PDB entry 8IA0 | electron microscopy, 2.70 A resolution | chains C1 and LR of the 64 polymer chains in the assembly

[Chain C1]
Molecule: 3341-nt RNA strand
From: Chaetomium thermophilum
Sequence (3341 nucleotides; numbered 1 to 3341; the number before each row is that of its first residue):
     1 GGUUGACCUC GGAUCAGGUA GGAGGACCCG CUGAACUUAA GCAUAUCAAU AAGCGGAGGA
    61 AAAGAAACCA ACAGGGAUUG CCCUAGUAAC GGCGAGUGAA GCGGCAACAG CUCAAAUUUG
   121 AAAGCUGGCU UCGGCCCGCG UUGUAAUUUG GAGAGGAUGC UUUGGGCGAG GCUCCUUCUG
   181 AGUUCCCUGG AACGGGACGC CACAGAGGGU GAGAGCCCCG UAUAGUUGGA AGCCAAGCCU
   241 GUGUAAAGCU CCUUCGACGA GUCGAGUAGU UUGGGAAUGC UGCUCAAAAU GGGAGGUAAA
   301 UUUCUUCUAA AGCUAAAUAC CGGCCAGAGA CCGAUAGCGC ACAAGUAGAG UGAUCGAAAG
   361 AUGAAAAGCA CUUUGAAAAG AGGGUUAAAU AGCACGUGAA AUUGUUGAAA GGGAAGCGCU
   421 UGUGACCAGA CUUGCGCCCG GCGGAUCAUC CGGUGUUCUC ACCGGUGCAC UCCGCCGGGC
   481 UCAGGCCAGC AUCGGUUCUG GCGGGGGGAU AAAGGCCCAG GGAAUGUGGC UCCUCCGGGA
   541 GUGUUAUAGC CCUGGGUGUA AUACCCUCGC CGGGACCGAG GACCGCGCUC UGCAAGGAUG
   601 CUGGCGUAAU GGUCACCAGC GACCCGUCUU GAAACACGGA CCAAGGAGUC AAGGUUUUGC
   661 GCGAGUGUUU GGGUGUAAAA CCCGCACGCG UAAUGAAAGU GAACGUAGGU GAGAGCUUCG
   721 GCGCAUCAUC GACCGAUCCU GAUGUAUUCG GAUGGAUUUG AGUAGGAGCG UUAAGCCUUG
   781 GACCCGAAAG AUGGUGAACU AUGCUUGGAU AGGGUGAAGC CAGAGGAAAC UCUGGUGGAG
   841 GCUCGCAGCG GUUCUGACGU GCAAAUCGAU CGUCAAAUCU GAGCAUGGGG GCGAAAGACU
   901 AAUCGAACCA UCUAGUAGCU GGUUACCGCC GAAGUUUCCC UCAGGAUAGC AGUGUCGACC
   961 UUCAGUUUUA UGAGGUAAAG CGAAUGAUUA GGGACUCGGG GGCGAUUUUU AGCCUUCAUC
  1021 CAUUCUCAAA CUUUAAAUAU GUAAGAAGCC CUUGUUACUU AACUGAACGU GGGCAUUCGA
  1081 AUGUAUCGAC ACUAGUGGGC CAUUUUUGGU AAGCAGAACU GGCGAUGCGG GAUGAACCGA
  1141 ACGCGGGGUU AAGGUGCCGG AGUGGACGCU CAUCAGACAC CACAAAAGGC GUUAGUACAU
  1201 CUUGACAGCA GGACGGUGGC CAUGGAAGUC GGAAUCCGCU AAGGACUGUG UAACAACUCA
  1261 CCUGCCGAAU GUACUAGCCC UGAAAAUGGA UGGCGCUCAA GCGUCCCACC CAUACCCCGC
  1321 CCUCAGGGUA GAAACGAUGC CCUGAGGAGU AGGCGGCCGU GGAGGUCAGU GACGAAGCCU
  1381 AGGGCGUGAG CCCGGGUCGA ACGGCCUCUA GUGCAGAUCU UGGUGGUAGU AGCAAAUACU
  1441 UCAAUGAGAA CUUGAAGGAC CGAAGUGGGG AAAGGUUCCA UGUGAACAGC GGUUGGACAU
  1501 GGGUUAGUCG AUCCUAAGCC AUAGGGAAGU UCCGUUUCAA AGGGGCACUC GUGCCCCGUG
  1561 UGGCGAAAGG GAAGCCGGUU AAUAUUCCGG CACCUGGAUG UGGGUUUUGC GCGGCAACGC
  1621 AACUGAACGC GGAGACGACG GCGGGGGCCC CGGGCAGAGU UCUCUUUUCU UCUUAACGGU
  1681 CUAUCACCCU GGAAACAGUU UGUCUGGAGA UAGGGUUUAA UGGCCGGAAG AGCCCGACAC
  1741 UUCUGUCGGG UCCGGUGCGC UCUCGACGUC CCUUGAAAAU CCGCGGGAGG GAAUAAUUCU
  1801 CACGCCAGGU CGUACUCAUA ACCGCAGCAG GUCCCCAAGG UGAACAGCCU CUGGUUGAUA
  1861 GAACAAUGUA GAUAAGGGAA GUCGGCAAAA UAGAUCCGUA ACUUCGGGAA AAGGAUUGGC
  1921 UCUAAGGGUU GGGCACGUUG GGCUUUGGGC GGACGCCCUG GGAGCAGAGG GCCUCUAGCC
  1981 GGGCAACCGG CCGGCGGCCC UCAGCACCCG GGGUUGAAGC CCUUAGCAGG CUUCGGCCGU
  2041 CCGGCGUGCG GUUAACAACC AACUUAGAAC UGGUACGGAC AGGGGGAAUC UGACUGUCUA
  2101 AUUAAAACAU AGCAUUGCGA UGGCCAGAAA GUGGUGUUGA CGCAAUGUGA UUUCUGCCCA
  2161 GUGCUCUGAA UGUCAAAGUG AAGAAAUUCA ACCAAGCGCG GGUAAACGGC GGGAGUAACU
  2221 AUGACUCUCU UAAGGUAGCC AAAUGCCUCG UCAUCUAAUU AGUGACGCGC AUGAAUGGAU
  2281 UAACGAGAUU CCCACUGUCC CUAUCUACUA UCUAGCGAAA CCACAGCCAA GGGAACGGGC
  2341 UUGGCAAAAU CAGCGGGGAA AGAAGACCCU GUUGAGCUUG ACUCUAGUUU GACAUUGUGA
  2401 AAAGACAUAG GAGGUGUAGA AUAGGUGGGA GCUUCGGCGC CAGUGAAAUA CCACUACUCC
  2461 UAUUGUUUUU UUACUUAUUC AAUGAAGCGG GGCUGGACUU GCGUCCAACU UCUGGAGUUA
  2521 AGGUCCUUCG CGGGCCGACC CGGGUUGAAG ACAUUGUCAG GUGGGGAGUU UGGCUGGGGC
  2581 GGCACAUCUG UUAAACCAUA ACGCAGGUGU CCUAAGGGGG GCUCAUGGAG AACAGAAAUC
  2641 UCCAGUAGAA CAAAAGGGUA AAAGUCCCCU UGAUUUUGAU UUUCAGUGUG AAUACAAACC
  2701 AUGAAAGUGU GGCCUAUCGA UCCUUUAGUC CCUCGAAAUU UGAGGCUAGA GGUGCCAGAA
  2761 AAGUUACCAC AGGGAUAACU GGCUUGUGGC GGCCAAGCGU UCAUAGCGAC GUCGCUUUUU
  2821 GAUCCUUCGA UGUCGGCUCU UCCUAUCAUA CCGAAGCAGA AUUCGGUAAG CGUUGGAUUG
  2881 UUCACCCACU AAUAGGGAAC GUGAGCUGGG UUUAGACCGU CGUGAGACAG GUUAGUUUUA
  2941 CCCUACUGAU GAACUCGUCG CAAUGGUAAU UCAGCUUAGU ACGAGAGGAA CCGCUGAUUC
  3001 AGAUAAUUGG UUUUUGCGGU UGUCCGACCG GGCAGUGCCG CGAAGCUACC AUCUGCUGGA
  3061 UAAUGGCUGA ACGCCUCUAA GUCAGAAUCC AUGCCAGAAC GCGACGAUAC UACCCGCACG
  3121 UUGUAGACGU AUAAGAAUAG GCUCCGGCCU CGUAUCCUAG CAGGCGAUUC CUCCGCCGGC
  3181 CUCGAAGUGG CCGUCGGUAA UUCGCGUAUU GCAAUUUAGA CACGCGCGGG AUCAAAUCCU
  3241 UUGCAGACGA CUUAGAUGUG CGAAAGGGUC CUGUAAGCAG UAGAGUAGCC UUGUUGUUAC
  3301 GAUCUGCUGA GGGUAAGCCC UCCUUCGCCU AGAUUUCCCA G
Not modelled in the structure: 1-2, 693-706, 847-854, 865-867, 901-905, 987-1028, 1074-1076, 1887-1893, 1914-1917, 2028-2040, 2082-2083, 2095, 2101-2109, 2150-2152, 2207-2242, 2273-2276, 2281, 2359-2362, 2485-2545, 2571-2721, 2753-2756, 2801-2804, 2817-2832, 2900-2903, 2911-2914, 2937-2940, 3338-3341

[Chain LR]
Protein: Ribosomal protein L19
From: Chaetomium thermophilum
UniProt: G0S9T3 (G0S9T3_CHATD); residues -2705 to 192 here correspond to UniProt positions 1-2898 (UniProt number = residue number + 2706)
Sequence (2898 residues; row label = number of the first residue in the row; numbers below 1 keep their minus sign (Met-2705 is residue -2705)):
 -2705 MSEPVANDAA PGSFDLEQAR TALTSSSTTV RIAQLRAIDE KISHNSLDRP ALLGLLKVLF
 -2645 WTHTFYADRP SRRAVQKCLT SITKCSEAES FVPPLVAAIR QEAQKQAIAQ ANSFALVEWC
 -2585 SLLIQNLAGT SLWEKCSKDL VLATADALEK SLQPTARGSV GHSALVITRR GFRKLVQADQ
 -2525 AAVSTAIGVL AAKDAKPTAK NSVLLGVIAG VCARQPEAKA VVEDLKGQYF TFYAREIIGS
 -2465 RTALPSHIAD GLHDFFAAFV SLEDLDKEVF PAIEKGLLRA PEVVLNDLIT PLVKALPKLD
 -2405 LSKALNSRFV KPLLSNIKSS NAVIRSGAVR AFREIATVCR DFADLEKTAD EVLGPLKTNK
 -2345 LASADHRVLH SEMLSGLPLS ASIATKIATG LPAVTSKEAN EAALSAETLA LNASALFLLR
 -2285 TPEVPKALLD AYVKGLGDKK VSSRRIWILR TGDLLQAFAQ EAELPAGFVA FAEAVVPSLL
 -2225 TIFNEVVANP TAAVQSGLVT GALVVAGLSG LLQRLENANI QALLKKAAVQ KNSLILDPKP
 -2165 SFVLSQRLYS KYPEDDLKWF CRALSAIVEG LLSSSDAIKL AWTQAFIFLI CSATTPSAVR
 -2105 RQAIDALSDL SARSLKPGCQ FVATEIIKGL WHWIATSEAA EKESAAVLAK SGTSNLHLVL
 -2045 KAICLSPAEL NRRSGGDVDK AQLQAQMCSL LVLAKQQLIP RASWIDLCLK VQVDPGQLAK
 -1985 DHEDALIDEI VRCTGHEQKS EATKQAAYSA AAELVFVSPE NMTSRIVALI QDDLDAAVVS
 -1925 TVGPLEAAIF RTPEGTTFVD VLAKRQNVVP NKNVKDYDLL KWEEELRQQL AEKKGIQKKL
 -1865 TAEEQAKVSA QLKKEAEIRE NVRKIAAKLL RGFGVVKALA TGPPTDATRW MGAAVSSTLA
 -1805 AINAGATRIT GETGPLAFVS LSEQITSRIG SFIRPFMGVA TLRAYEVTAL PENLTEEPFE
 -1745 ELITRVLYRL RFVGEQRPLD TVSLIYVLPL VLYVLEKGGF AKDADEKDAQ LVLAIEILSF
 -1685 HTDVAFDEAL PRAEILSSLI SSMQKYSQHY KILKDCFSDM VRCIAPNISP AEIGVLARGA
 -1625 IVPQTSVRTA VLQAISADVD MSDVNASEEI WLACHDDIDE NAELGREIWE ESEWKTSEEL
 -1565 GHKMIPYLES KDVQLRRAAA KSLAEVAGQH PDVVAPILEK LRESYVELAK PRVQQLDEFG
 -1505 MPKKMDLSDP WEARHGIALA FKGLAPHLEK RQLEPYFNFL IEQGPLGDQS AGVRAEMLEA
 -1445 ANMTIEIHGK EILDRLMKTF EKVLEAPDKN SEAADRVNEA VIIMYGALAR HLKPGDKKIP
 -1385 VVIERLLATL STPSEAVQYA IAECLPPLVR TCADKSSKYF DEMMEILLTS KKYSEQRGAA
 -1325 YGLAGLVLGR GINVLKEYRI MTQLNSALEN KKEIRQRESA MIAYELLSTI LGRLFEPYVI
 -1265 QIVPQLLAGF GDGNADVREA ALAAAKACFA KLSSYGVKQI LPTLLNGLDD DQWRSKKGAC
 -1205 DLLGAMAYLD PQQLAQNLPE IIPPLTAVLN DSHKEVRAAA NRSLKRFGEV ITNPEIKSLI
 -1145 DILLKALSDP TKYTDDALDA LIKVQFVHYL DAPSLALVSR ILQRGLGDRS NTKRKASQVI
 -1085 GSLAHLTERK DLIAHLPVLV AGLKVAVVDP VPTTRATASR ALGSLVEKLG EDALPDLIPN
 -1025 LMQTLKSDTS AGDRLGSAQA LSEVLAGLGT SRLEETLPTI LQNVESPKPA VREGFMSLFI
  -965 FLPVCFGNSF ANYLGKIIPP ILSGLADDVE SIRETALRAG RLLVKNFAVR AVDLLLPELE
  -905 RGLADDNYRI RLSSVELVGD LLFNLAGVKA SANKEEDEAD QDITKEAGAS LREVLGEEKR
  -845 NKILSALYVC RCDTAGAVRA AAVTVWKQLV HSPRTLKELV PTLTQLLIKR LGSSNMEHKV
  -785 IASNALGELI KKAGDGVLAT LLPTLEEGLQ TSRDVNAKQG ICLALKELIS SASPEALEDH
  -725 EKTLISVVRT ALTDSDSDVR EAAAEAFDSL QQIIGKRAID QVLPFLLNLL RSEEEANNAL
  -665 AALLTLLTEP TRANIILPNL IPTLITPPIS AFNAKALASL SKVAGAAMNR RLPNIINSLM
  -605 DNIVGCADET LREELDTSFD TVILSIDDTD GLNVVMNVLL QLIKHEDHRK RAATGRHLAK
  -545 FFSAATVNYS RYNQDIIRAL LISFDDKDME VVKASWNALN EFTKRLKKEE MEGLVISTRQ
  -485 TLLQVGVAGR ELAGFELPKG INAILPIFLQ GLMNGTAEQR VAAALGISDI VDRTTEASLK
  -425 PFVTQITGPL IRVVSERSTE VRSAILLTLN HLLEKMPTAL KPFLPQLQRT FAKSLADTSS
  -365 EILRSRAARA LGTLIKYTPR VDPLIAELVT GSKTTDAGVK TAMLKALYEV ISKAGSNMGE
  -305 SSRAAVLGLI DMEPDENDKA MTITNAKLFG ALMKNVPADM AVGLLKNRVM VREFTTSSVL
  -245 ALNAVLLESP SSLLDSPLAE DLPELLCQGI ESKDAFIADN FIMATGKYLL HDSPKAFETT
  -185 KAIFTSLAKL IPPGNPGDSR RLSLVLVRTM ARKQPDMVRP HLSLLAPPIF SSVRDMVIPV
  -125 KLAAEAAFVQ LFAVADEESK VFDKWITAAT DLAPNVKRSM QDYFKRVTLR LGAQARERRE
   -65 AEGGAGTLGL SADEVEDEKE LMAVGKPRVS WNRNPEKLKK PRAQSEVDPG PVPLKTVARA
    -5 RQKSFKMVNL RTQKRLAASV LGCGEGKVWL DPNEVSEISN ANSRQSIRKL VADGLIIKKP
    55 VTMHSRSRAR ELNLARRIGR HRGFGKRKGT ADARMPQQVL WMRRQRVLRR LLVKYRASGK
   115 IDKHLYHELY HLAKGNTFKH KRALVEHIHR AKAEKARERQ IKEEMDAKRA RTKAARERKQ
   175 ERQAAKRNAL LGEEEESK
Not modelled in the structure: -2705 to 1, 62-88, 177-192

[Chain C1 / chain LR interface]
Contacting residue pairs - 110 pairs, chain C1 then chain LR:
  C820(C1) with Lys128(LR), sugar contact
  C821(C1) with His125(LR), hydrogen bond to the sugar; Lys128(LR), sugar contact; Gly129(LR), hydrogen bond to the sugar
  A822(C1) with His125(LR), salt bridge to the phosphate; Leu126(LR), phosphate contact
  G834(C1) with Asn130(LR), sugar contact
  G835(C1) with Trp95(LR), sugar contact; Asn130(LR), sugar contact
  U836(C1) with Gln91(LR), phosphate contact; Trp95(LR), sugar contact
  G837(C1) with Gln92(LR), phosphate contact
  A1444(C1) with Val2(LR), hydrogen bond to the base
  U1445(C1) with Val2(LR), hydrogen bond to the sugar
  U1452(C1) with Arg5(LR), hydrogen bond to the phosphate
  U1453(C1) with Val2(LR), hydrogen bond to the sugar; Asn3(LR), sugar contact; Leu4(LR), hydrogen bond to the sugar; Arg5(LR), salt bridge to the phosphate
  G1454(C1) with Lys8(LR), salt bridge to the phosphate; Leu24(LR), hydrogen bond to the sugar; Pro26(LR), sugar contact
  A1455(C1) with Lys8(LR), salt bridge to the phosphate; Val22(LR), phosphate contact; Trp23(LR), hydrogen bond to the phosphate; Leu24(LR), hydrogen bond to the phosphate; Pro26(LR), sugar contact
  A1456(C1) with Trp23(LR), phosphate contact
  A1480(C1) with Thr6(LR), hydrogen bond to the phosphate
  G1495(C1) with Arg5(LR), salt bridge to the phosphate
  U1579(C1) with Arg42(LR), salt bridge to the phosphate
  U1580(C1) with Arg38(LR), salt bridge to the phosphate; Gln39(LR), phosphate contact; Arg42(LR), salt bridge to the phosphate
  A1581(C1) with Arg9(LR), phosphate contact; Leu10(LR), sugar contact; Asn36(LR), sugar contact; Ser37(LR), phosphate contact; Arg38(LR), hydrogen bond to the phosphate
  A1582(C1) with Arg9(LR), salt bridge to the phosphate; Leu10(LR), phosphate contact; Arg38(LR), salt bridge to the phosphate
  C1642(C1) with Met96(LR), phosphate contact; Arg100(LR), hydrogen bond to the phosphate
  G1643(C1) with Arg100(LR), salt bridge to the phosphate
  C1650(C1) with Arg60(LR), salt bridge to the phosphate
  C1651(C1) with Arg60(LR), salt bridge to the phosphate
  U1668(C1) with Met57(LR), base contact; Ser59(LR), sugar contact; Arg60(LR), phosphate contact; Ser61(LR), sugar contact
  C1669(C1) with Val55(LR), sugar contact; Met57(LR), sugar contact; His58(LR), sugar contact; Arg60(LR), phosphate contact
  U1670(C1) with Val55(LR), sugar contact
  A1695(C1) with His118(LR), stacking on the base
  A1697(C1) with Lys117(LR), sugar contact; His118(LR), salt bridge to the phosphate; His121(LR), salt bridge to the phosphate
  G1698(C1) with Arg110(LR), salt bridge to the phosphate; Tyr120(LR), phosphate contact; His121(LR), salt bridge to the phosphate
  U1699(C1) with Arg110(LR), salt bridge to the phosphate; Tyr120(LR), hydrogen bond to the phosphate; His121(LR), hydrogen bond to the base; Tyr124(LR), stacking on the base; His125(LR), base contact
  U1700(C1) with Arg103(LR), salt bridge to the phosphate; Tyr124(LR), hydrogen bond to the phosphate; Lys128(LR), hydrogen bond to the base
  U1701(C1) with Trp95(LR), hydrogen bond to the sugar; Met96(LR), sugar contact; Arg100(LR), salt bridge to the phosphate; Arg103(LR), salt bridge to the phosphate
  G1702(C1) with Arg103(LR), salt bridge to the phosphate; Lys128(LR), salt bridge to the phosphate
  U1703(C1) with Lys128(LR), salt bridge to the phosphate
  U1742(C1) with Lys43(LR), sugar contact
  C1743(C1) with Gln39(LR), phosphate contact; Lys43(LR), salt bridge to the phosphate
  U1744(C1) with Gln39(LR), hydrogen bond to the phosphate; Lys43(LR), base contact; Asp47(LR), base contact
  C1758(C1) with Met89(LR), sugar contact; Pro90(LR), base contact; Arg97(LR), salt bridge to the phosphate
  G1839(C1) with Arg60(LR), hydrogen bond to the sugar
  G1840(C1) with Arg60(LR), salt bridge to the phosphate
  U1850(C1) with His58(LR), hydrogen bond to the sugar
  C1851(C1) with Thr56(LR), phosphate contact
  U1852(C1) with Lys21(LR), salt bridge to the phosphate; Val55(LR), phosphate contact; Thr56(LR), hydrogen bond to the phosphate
  G1853(C1) with Cys17(LR), phosphate contact; Gly18(LR), hydrogen bond to the phosphate; Lys21(LR), phosphate contact
  G1854(C1) with Gly18(LR), phosphate contact; Glu19(LR), hydrogen bond to the phosphate; Gly20(LR), phosphate contact
  C1905(C1) with Arg136(LR), salt bridge to the phosphate
  G1906(C1) with Lys135(LR), phosphate contact
  G1908(C1) with Lys135(LR), base contact; Val139(LR), base contact; Glu140(LR), base contact; His143(LR), base contact
  A1909(C1) with Lys114(LR), phosphate contact; His143(LR), hydrogen bond to the sugar; Lys146(LR), base contact; Ala147(LR), base contact
Other interface residues (no listed pair), chain C1 (60 interface residues in all): G823, C1479, U1494, G1659, A1694, C1696, C1734, G1907, C3025, G3026
Other interface residues (no listed pair), chain LR (68 interface residues in all): Asp25, Lys52, Lys53, Val93, Gln99, Val107, Lys108, Asp116, Thr131

[Summary]
The interface between chain C1 and chain LR involves 60 residues on one side and 68 on the other; the contacts
include 25 hydrogen bonds, 29 salt bridges and 2 aromatic stacking contacts. Polar pairs include
A1444(C1)-Val2(LR), U1699(C1)-His121(LR) and U1700(C1)-Lys128(LR).
Here chain C1 is a 3341-nt RNA strand and chain LR is Ribosomal protein L19, both from Chaetomium
thermophilum. Entry 8IA0 (Cryo-EM structure of a Chaetomium thermophilum pre-60S ribosomal subunit - State
Puf6) was determined by electron microscopy, deposited together with 8I9P, 8I9T, 8I9V, 8I9W, 8I9X, 8I9Y and
8I9Z.
